Entry 1EGM (X-ray diffraction, 1.85 A resolution); this record covers chains L and E of the 6 polymer chains in the assembly.

[Chain L]
Molecule: Propanediol dehydratase
From: Klebsiella oxytoca
Notes: EC 4.2.1.28; fragment: alpha chain
Reference sequence: Q59470 (Q59470_KLEOX); residue numbers follow UniProt; this construct covers 1-554
Sequence (554 residues; row label = number of the first residue in the row):
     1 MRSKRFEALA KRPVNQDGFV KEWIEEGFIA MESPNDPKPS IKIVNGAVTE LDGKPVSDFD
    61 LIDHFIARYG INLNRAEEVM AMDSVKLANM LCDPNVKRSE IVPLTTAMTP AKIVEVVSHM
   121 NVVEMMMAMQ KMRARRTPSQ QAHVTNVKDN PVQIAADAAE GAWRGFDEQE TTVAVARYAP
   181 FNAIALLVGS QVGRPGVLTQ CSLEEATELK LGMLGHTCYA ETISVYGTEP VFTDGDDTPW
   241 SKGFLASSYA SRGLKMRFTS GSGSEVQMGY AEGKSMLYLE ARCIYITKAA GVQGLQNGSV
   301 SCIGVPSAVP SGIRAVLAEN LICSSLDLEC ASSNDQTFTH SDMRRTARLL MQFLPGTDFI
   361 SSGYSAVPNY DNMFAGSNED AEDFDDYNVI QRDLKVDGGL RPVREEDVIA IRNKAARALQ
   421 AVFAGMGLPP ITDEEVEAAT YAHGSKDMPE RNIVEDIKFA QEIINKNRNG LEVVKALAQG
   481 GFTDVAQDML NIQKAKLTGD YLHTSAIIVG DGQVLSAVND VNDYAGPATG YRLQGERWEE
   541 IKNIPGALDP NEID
Unresolved in the structure: 552-554
Ion coordination: K+: Gln-141, Glu-170, Glu-221, Gln-296, Ser-362 (together with s-1,2-propanediol)
Residues lining bound ligands:
  - cyanocobalamin (CNC): Thr-172, Val-173, Ala-174, Ala-176, Ser-202, Leu-203, Glu-204, Glu-205, Thr-222, Ser-224, Tyr-226, Asp-234, Gly-235, Gln-267, Met-268, Ser-301, Cys-302, Gln-336, Met-373, Phe-374, Ala-375
  - s-1,2-propanediol (PGO): Gln-141, His-143, Glu-170, Glu-221, Thr-222, Gln-296, Val-300, Ser-301, Asp-335, Gln-336, Ser-362, Gly-363, Phe-374

[Chain E]
Molecule: Propanediol dehydratase
From: Klebsiella oxytoca
Notes: EC 4.2.1.28; fragment: beta chain
Reference sequence: Q59471 (Q59471_KLEOX); numbering as in UniProt (aligned over 1-224)
Sequence (224 residues; numbered 1 to 224; the number before each row is that of its first residue):
     1 MEINEKLLRQ IIEDVLSEMK GSDKPVSFNA PAASAAPQAT PPAGDGFLTE VGEARQGTQQ
    61 DEVIIAVGPA FGLAQTVNIV GIPHKSILRE VIAGIEEEGI KARVIRCFKS SDVAFVAVEG
   121 NRLSGSGISI GIQSKGTTVI HQQGLPPLSN LELFPQAPLL TLETYRQIGK NAARYAKRES
   181 PQPVPTLNDQ MARPKYQAKS AILHIKETKY VVTGKNPQEL RVAL
Unresolved in the structure: 1-45, 223-224
Residues lining bound ligands: cyanocobalamin (CNC): Ile-79, Asp-112, Val-113, Ala-114, Lys-135, Thr-137, Leu-148, Asn-150, Leu-153, Pro-155, Gln-156, Ala-157, Pro-158, Asn-188, Ala-192, Arg-193, Tyr-196, Gln-197, Ser-200

[Interface between chain L and chain E]
Contacting residue pairs (60; chain L residue first):
  Gln-16(L) with Lys-195(E)
  Asp-17(L) with Pro-194(E)
  Gly-18(L) with Pro-194(E), hydrogen bond (backbone-backbone)
  Trp-23(L) with Ile-205(E), hydrophobic
  Glu-26(L) with Ile-205(E); Lys-209(E), salt bridge
  Val-147(L) with Thr-186(E)
  Ala-174(L) with Thr-186(E)
  Arg-177(L) with Leu-151(E), hydrogen bond (side chain-backbone); Tyr-175(E), hydrogen bond
  Glu-204(L) with Pro-146(E)
  Asp-234(L) with Ser-110(E), hydrogen bond; Asp-112(E); Phe-115(E)
  Gly-235(L) with Leu-148(E)
  Asp-236(L) with Phe-115(E); Pro-147(E); Leu-148(E)
  Val-266(L) with Ile-205(E)
  Gln-267(L) with Gln-197(E), hydrogen bond; Ser-200(E), hydrogen bond; Ala-201(E); His-204(E)
  Met-268(L) with His-204(E)
  Gly-269(L) with His-204(E); Thr-208(E)
  Tyr-270(L) with Thr-208(E)
  Ser-301(L) with Arg-193(E), hydrogen bond (backbone-side chain); Gln-197(E), hydrogen bond (backbone-side chain)
  Cys-302(L) with Gln-197(E)
  Ile-303(L) with Arg-193(E); Gln-197(E)
  Gly-304(L) with Gln-197(E), hydrogen bond (backbone-side chain); Ala-198(E)
  Val-305(L) with Gln-197(E)
  Gln-336(L) with Arg-193(E), hydrogen bond
  Thr-337(L) with Gln-190(E), hydrogen bond (side chain-backbone); Met-191(E); Arg-193(E), hydrogen bond (backbone-side chain); Pro-194(E)
  Phe-338(L) with Pro-194(E)
  Thr-339(L) with Met-191(E); Pro-194(E)
  His-340(L) with Met-191(E); Pro-194(E); Lys-195(E), hydrogen bond
  Asn-369(L) with Asn-188(E); Gln-190(E)
  Tyr-370(L) with Asn-188(E), hydrogen bond (backbone-side chain); Gln-190(E)
  Asn-372(L) with Asn-188(E), hydrogen bond (backbone-side chain)
  Phe-374(L) with Arg-193(E), hydrogen bond (backbone-side chain)
  Ala-375(L) with Gln-156(E); Asn-188(E); Gln-190(E); Arg-193(E), hydrogen bond (backbone-side chain)
  Gly-376(L) with Arg-193(E), hydrogen bond (backbone-side chain)
  Ile-453(L) with Gln-182(E); Pro-183(E)
  Ile-457(L) with Pro-183(E), hydrophobic
Also at the interface, not in a pair above, chain L (42 interface residues in all): Val-20, Phe-28, Val-175, Thr-233, Ala-308, Met-373, Val-454
Also at the interface, not in a pair above, chain E (33 interface residues in all): Ser-149, Glu-152, Pro-181, Asp-189, Ile-202, Lys-206, Val-211

[In short]
42 residues of chain L face 33 of chain E across their interface, with 18 hydrogen bonds and 1 salt bridge.
Polar contacts include Glu-26(L)/Lys-209(E), Arg-177(L)/Leu-151(E) and Arg-177(L)/Tyr-175(E). Cyanocobalamin
is bound between chain L and chain E. Chain L binds s-1,2-propanediol.
Chain L is Propanediol dehydratase and chain E is Propanediol dehydratase, both from Klebsiella oxytoca; the
structure, Crystal structure of diol dehydratase-cyanocobalamin complex at 100K, was determined by X-ray
diffraction (same publication as 1EGV and 1EEX).
